PDB entry 1DQA | X-ray diffraction, 2.00 A resolution | chains A and C of the 4 polymer chains in the assembly

[Chain A (and C)]
Name: Protein (hmg-CoA reductase)
Organism: Homo sapiens
Notes: EC 1.1.1.34; fragment: catalytic portion; chain C of this document is another copy of the same molecule, construct and numbering; everything in this record applies to it too
Reference sequence: P04035 (HMDH_HUMAN); residues 422-888 here = UniProt positions 422-888
Chain sequence (467 residues; numbered 422 to 888; the number before each row is that of its first residue):
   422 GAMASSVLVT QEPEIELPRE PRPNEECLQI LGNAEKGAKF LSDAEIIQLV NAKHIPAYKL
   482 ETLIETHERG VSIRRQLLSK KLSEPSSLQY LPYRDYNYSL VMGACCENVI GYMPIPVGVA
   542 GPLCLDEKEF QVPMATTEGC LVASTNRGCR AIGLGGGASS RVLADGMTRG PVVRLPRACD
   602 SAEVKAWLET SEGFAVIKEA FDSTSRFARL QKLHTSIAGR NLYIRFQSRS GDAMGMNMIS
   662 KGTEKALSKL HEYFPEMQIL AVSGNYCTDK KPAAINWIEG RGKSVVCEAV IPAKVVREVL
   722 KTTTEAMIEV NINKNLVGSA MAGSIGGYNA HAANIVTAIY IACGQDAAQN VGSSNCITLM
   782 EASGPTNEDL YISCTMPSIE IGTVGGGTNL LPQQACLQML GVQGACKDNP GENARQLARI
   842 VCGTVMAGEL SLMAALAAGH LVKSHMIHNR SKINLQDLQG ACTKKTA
Disordered / not traced: 422-461, 871-888 (chain C: 422-467, 872-888)
Construct notes: engineered mutation I485 (Met in P04035)
Ligand contacts:
  - coenzyme A (COA), molecule 1: P477, Y479, E528
  - coenzyme A (COA), molecule 2: E559, G560, C561, L562, A564, S565, N567, R568, R571, V720, K722, H752, N755, S852, L853, A856, L862, S865, H866, H869
  - 3-hydroxy-3-methyl-glutaric acid (MAH), molecule 1: E559, K735, A751, H752, N755, L853, L857, L862, H866
  - 3-hydroxy-3-methyl-glutaric acid (MAH), molecule 2: R590, M657, S684, N686, C688, D690, K691, K692
  - NADP (NAP; NADP nicotinamide-adenine-dinucleotide phosphate), molecule 1: T558, E559, L862, H866, N870
  - NADP (NAP), molecule 2: R590, S626, R627, F628, S651, G652, D653, A654, M655, G656, M657, N658, M659, S661, D690, K691, D767, Q770, V805, G806, G807, G808, A826, P831
From the paper describing this entry:
  - binding site for coenzyme A: Y479, A564, S565, N567, R568, R571, K722, S852, S865, H866
  - binding site for NADP: E559, R590, S626 to F628, D653, M655, G656, M657, N658, M659, D767, V805, N870, R871
  - binding site for 3-hydroxy-3-methyl-glutaric acid: E559, R590, S684 to K692, K735, N755, L853
  - catalytic residues: K691, D767, H866
  - catalytic residues: E559 (proposed by the authors, not directly observed)
  - conformationally variable residues (order/disorder transition): H866, N870, R871
  - post-translational modification sites: S872 (citing earlier work)
  - self-association interface (contacts with another copy of this molecule); pairs are residue here / residue on that copy: R595-E730 (salt bridge), R641-E782 (salt bridge)
  - mutagenesis - M485I: unchanged catalytic activity

[Interface between chain A and chain C]
Contacting residue pairs (19; chain A residue first):
  W698(A) - A741(C)  hydrogen bond (side chain-backbone)
  W698(A) - M742(C)
  I699(A) - M742(C)
  I699(A) - A743(C)
  L737(A) - V738(C)  hydrophobic
  V738(A) - L737(C)  hydrophobic
  V738(A) - L780(C)  hydrophobic
  A741(A) - W698(C)  hydrogen bond (backbone-side chain)
  A741(A) - Y749(C)
  M742(A) - W698(C)
  M742(A) - I699(C)
  A743(A) - I699(C)
  G744(A) - I746(C)
  I746(A) - G744(C)
  I746(A) - I746(C)  hydrophobic
  Y749(A) - A741(C)
  Y749(A) - Y749(C)  hydrogen bond
  I778(A) - V738(C)  hydrophobic
  L780(A) - V738(C)  hydrophobic
Also at the interface, not in a pair above, chain A (14 interface residues in all): I733, S745
Also at the interface, not in a pair above, chain C (14 interface residues in all): I733, S745, I778

[Overview]
Chain A and chain C each contribute 14 residues to their interface; the contacts include 3 hydrogen bonds.
Polar contacts include W698(A)-A741(C) and Y749(A)-Y749(C). Bound to chain A: coenzyme A,
3-hydroxy-3-methyl-glutaric acid and NADP. The paper reports catalytic residues K691(A), D767(A) and H866(A)
among others; M485I of chain A leaves catalytic activity unchanged.
Both chains are Protein (hmg-CoA reductase) (Homo sapiens). Entry 1DQA (Complex of the catalytic portion of
human hmg-CoA reductase with hmg, CoA, and nadp+) was determined by X-ray diffraction together with 1DQ8 and
1DQ9 from the same study.
